1VRA - chains A and B; structure by X-ray diffraction, 2.00 A resolution.

# Chain A
Molecule: Arginine biosynthesis bifunctional protein argJ
Organism: Bacillus halodurans
Notes: EC 2.3.1.35, 2.3.1.1; fragment: alpha chain, residues 1-196
Reference sequence: Q9K8V3 (ARGJ_BACHD); residue numbers follow UniProt; this construct covers 1-196
Chain sequence (208 residues; numbered -11 to 196; the number before each row is that of its first residue; numbers below 1 keep their minus sign (Mse-11 is residue -11)):
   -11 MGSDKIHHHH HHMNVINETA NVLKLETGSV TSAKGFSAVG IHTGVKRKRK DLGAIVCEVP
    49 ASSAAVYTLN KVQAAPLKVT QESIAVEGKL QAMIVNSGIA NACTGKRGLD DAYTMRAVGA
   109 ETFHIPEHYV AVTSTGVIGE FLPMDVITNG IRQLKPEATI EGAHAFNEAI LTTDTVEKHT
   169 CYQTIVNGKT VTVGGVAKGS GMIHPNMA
Unresolved in the structure: -11 to 5
Differences from the reference sequence: expression tag (-11 to 0); modified residue (1, 81, 103, 132, 190, 195)
Modified / non-standard residues: Mse-11, Mse1 (selenomethionine); Mse81, Mse103, Mse132, Mse190, Mse195 (selenomethionine; parent Met)
Swiss-Prot annotation at these positions:
  - binding site (substrate): Thr160, Lys186
  - site: Thr123 (Involved in the stabilization of negative charge on the oxyanion by the formation of the oxyanion hole), Gly124 (Involved in the stabilization of negative charge on the oxyanion by the formation of the oxyanion hole), Ala196 (Cleavage)

# Chain B
Molecule: Arginine biosynthesis bifunctional protein argJ
Organism: Bacillus halodurans
Notes: EC 2.3.1.35, 2.3.1.1; fragment: beta chain, residues 197-411
Reference sequence: Q9K8V3 (ARGJ_BACHD); numbering as in UniProt (aligned over 197-411)
Chain sequence (215 residues; row label = number of the first residue in the row):
   197 TMLSFVTTDA NIDHGHLQGA LSAITNETFN RITVDGDTST NDMVVVMASG LAENETLTPE
   257 HPDWANFYKA LQLACEDLAK QIARDGEGAT KLIEVEVTGA ANDQEAGMVA KQIVGSDLVK
   317 TAIYGADANW GRIICAIGYS GCEVNQETID IAIGPIVTLK QSEPTGFSEE EATAYLKEAD
   377 PVKISVNLHI GNGTGKAWGC DLTYDYVRIN AGYRT
Unresolved in the structure: 410-411
Differences from the reference sequence: modified residue (198, 239, 243, 304)
Modified / non-standard residues: Mse198, Mse239, Mse243, Mse304 (selenomethionine; parent Met)
Swiss-Prot annotation at these positions:
  - active site: Thr197 (Nucleophile)
  - binding site (substrate): Thr197, Glu283, Asn406, Thr411

# Interface between chain A and chain B
Pairs across the interface (179; chain A residue first):
  Glu6(A) with Ala261(B); Asn262(B), hydrogen bond (backbone-side chain)
  Thr7(A) with Pro258(B); Asp259(B), hydrogen bond; Asn262(B), hydrogen bond
  Ala8(A) with Asn262(B), hydrogen bond (backbone-side chain)
  Val10(A) with Asn262(B); Lys265(B); Ala266(B), hydrophobic
  Lys12(A) with Asp273(B), salt bridge
  Val18(A) with Phe201(B); Thr203(B), hydrogen bond (backbone-side chain)
  Ala21(A) with Thr203(B); Thr204(B); Asp205(B)
  Lys22(A) with Asp205(B), hydrogen bond (backbone-side chain); Ser245(B), hydrogen bond (backbone-side chain); Leu247(B)
  Gly23(A) with Leu247(B)
  Phe24(A) with Thr203(B); Thr204(B); Mse243(B); Ser245(B)
  Ile43(A) with Phe201(B), hydrophobic
  Cys45(A) with Ser245(B)
  Val47(A) with Ser245(B)
  Ala49(A) with Mse243(B), hydrophobic; Ala244(B)
  Ser50(A) with Ile208(B), hydrogen bond (side chain-backbone); Asp209(B); His210(B); Leu213(B); Val242(B); Mse243(B); Ala244(B), hydrogen bond (backbone-backbone)
  Ser51(A) with His210(B); Val242(B); Mse243(B)
  Ala52(A) with Leu213(B), hydrophobic; Gln214(B); Leu217(B); Val241(B); Val242(B), hydrogen bond (backbone-backbone)
  Ala53(A) with Gln214(B), hydrogen bond (backbone-side chain); Leu217(B); Val240(B); Val241(B), hydrophobic
  Val54(A) with Leu217(B); Thr221(B); Mse239(B); Val240(B), hydrogen bond (backbone-backbone)
  Tyr55(A) with Asp238(B); Mse239(B), hydrophobic
  Thr56(A) with Thr234(B); Ser235(B), hydrogen bond (side chain-backbone); Thr236(B); Asp238(B), hydrogen bond (backbone-backbone)
  Asn58(A) with Thr234(B), hydrogen bond (side chain-backbone); Ser235(B)
  Val60(A) with Thr236(B)
  Gln61(A) with Thr236(B)
  Ala62(A) with Thr236(B), hydrogen bond (backbone-backbone); Asn237(B)
  Leu65(A) with Asn237(B); Asp238(B); Mse239(B), hydrophobic
  Thr68(A) with Mse239(B)
  Glu75(A) with His210(B)
  Gly76(A) with His210(B)
  Leu78(A) with Mse243(B)
  Gln79(A) with Mse243(B)
  Mse81(A) with Phe201(B), hydrophobic; Mse239(B), hydrophobic
  Val83(A) with Phe201(B), hydrophobic
  Ala88(A) with Asn237(B), hydrogen bond (backbone-side chain)
  Ala90(A) with Thr236(B); Asn237(B)
  Thr121(A) with Phe201(B); Mse239(B)
  Ser122(A) with Asn237(B), hydrogen bond (backbone-side chain)
  Thr123(A) with Thr197(B); Leu199(B)
  Phe154(A) with Phe201(B), hydrophobic
  Ile158(A) with Phe201(B), hydrophobic
  Thr161(A) with Glu283(B), hydrogen bond
  Asp162(A) with Asp281(B)
  Thr163(A) with Asp281(B), hydrogen bond
  Val164(A) with Asp281(B), hydrogen bond (backbone-side chain)
  Lys166(A) with Leu274(B); Gln277(B); Ile278(B); Asp281(B), salt bridge
  His167(A) with Asp273(B); Leu274(B); Gln277(B), hydrogen bond (backbone-side chain)
  Thr168(A) with Ala270(B); Asp273(B), hydrogen bond; Leu274(B)
  Tyr170(A) with Leu269(B); Ala270(B)
  Thr172(A) with Asn262(B)
  Ile173(A) with Asn262(B), hydrogen bond (backbone-side chain)
  Val174(A) with Asn250(B); Leu253(B), hydrophobic; His257(B); Asp259(B)
  Asn175(A) with Asn250(B); Glu251(B), hydrogen bond (side chain-backbone); His257(B), hydrogen bond; Asp259(B), hydrogen bond (backbone-side chain)
  Lys177(A) with Ala248(B); Glu249(B)
  Thr178(A) with Ala248(B)
  Val179(A) with Thr204(B); Asp205(B); Ala206(B), hydrophobic; Ala248(B), hydrophobic
  Thr180(A) with Thr203(B); Thr204(B), hydrogen bond (backbone-side chain); Asp205(B), hydrogen bond (backbone-side chain)
  Val181(A) with Val202(B), hydrophobic; Thr203(B); Thr204(B); Ala266(B), hydrophobic; Ala270(B), hydrophobic
  Gly182(A) with Val202(B); Thr203(B), hydrogen bond (backbone-backbone)
  Gly183(A) with Phe201(B)
  Val184(A) with Ser200(B), hydrogen bond (backbone-side chain); Phe201(B), hydrogen bond (backbone-backbone); Leu274(B)
  Ala185(A) with Leu199(B); Ser200(B); Ile278(B), hydrophobic
  Lys186(A) with Thr197(B), hydrogen bond (side chain-backbone); Mse198(B); Leu199(B), hydrogen bond (backbone-backbone); Ile278(B)
  Gly187(A) with Thr197(B); Ile278(B)
  Ser188(A) with Val230(B); Asp281(B), hydrogen bond (side chain-backbone); Gly282(B); Glu283(B), hydrogen bond (backbone-backbone)
  Gly189(A) with Thr197(B), hydrogen bond (backbone-backbone); Asp231(B); Glu283(B)
  Mse190(A) with Thr197(B), hydrogen bond (backbone-backbone); Asp231(B), hydrogen bond (backbone-side chain); Asp233(B); Ser235(B)
  Ile191(A) with Thr197(B); Mse198(B); Ile228(B), hydrophobic; Thr229(B); Val230(B), hydrogen bond (backbone-backbone); Asp231(B), hydrogen bond (backbone-side chain); Gly232(B); Asp233(B), hydrogen bond (backbone-backbone); Ile278(B), hydrophobic
  His192(A) with Ile228(B); Thr229(B), hydrogen bond; Gly232(B); Asp233(B); Thr234(B), hydrogen bond (backbone-side chain); Lys307(B)
  Pro193(A) with Mse198(B); Phe225(B); Asn226(B); Ile228(B); Asp238(B)
  Asn194(A) with Asn226(B)
  Mse195(A) with Mse198(B); Thr221(B); Phe225(B), hydrophobic; Asn226(B), hydrogen bond (backbone-side chain); Asp238(B); Mse239(B); Val240(B), hydrophobic
Interface residues without a listed pair, chain A (76 interface residues in all): Glu46, Ala80, Val120, Ile126, Glu165
Interface residues without a listed pair, chain B (64 interface residues in all): Ser218, Asn222, Phe263, Leu267

# Overview
The interface between chain A and chain B involves 76 residues on one side and 64 on the other; the contacts
include 45 hydrogen bonds and 2 salt bridges. Among the polar pairs are Lys12(A)-Asp273(B),
Lys166(A)-Asp281(B) and Glu6(A)-Asn262(B).
Chain A is Arginine biosynthesis bifunctional protein argJ and chain B is Arginine biosynthesis bifunctional
protein argJ, both from Bacillus halodurans; the structure, Crystal structure of Arginine biosynthesis
bifunctional protein argJ (10175521) from Bacillus halodurans at 2.00 A resolution, was determined by X-ray
diffraction.
